Entry 8EQO (X-ray diffraction, 1.62 A resolution); this record covers chain A.

[Chain A]
Protein: Thiol:disulfide interchange protein DsbA
Source organism: Escherichia coli K-12
UniProt: P0AEG4 (DSBA_ECOLI); residues 1-189 here correspond to UniProt positions 20-208 (UniProt number = residue number + 19)
Chain sequence (189 residues; row label = number of the first residue in the row):
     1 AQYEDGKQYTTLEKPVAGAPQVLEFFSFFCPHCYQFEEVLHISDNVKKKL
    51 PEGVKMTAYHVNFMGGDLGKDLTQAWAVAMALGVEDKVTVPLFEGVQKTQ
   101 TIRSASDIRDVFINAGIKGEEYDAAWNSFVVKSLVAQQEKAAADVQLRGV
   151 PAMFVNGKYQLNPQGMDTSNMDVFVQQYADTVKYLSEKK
Disordered / not traced: 189
Cystine bridges: Cys30-Cys33
Differences from the reference sequence: engineered mutation Ala58 (Lys77 in P0AEG4)
Reported in the primary citation:
  - mutagenesis - K58A (1.9-fold): decreased catalytic activity
  - catalytic residues: Glu24, Cys33, Glu37 (proposed by the authors, not directly observed)
  - catalytic residues: Cys30 (citing earlier work)

[In short]
From the paper: catalytic residues Glu24, Cys33 and Glu37 among others; K58A reduces catalytic activity.
Chain A is Thiol:disulfide interchange protein DsbA (Escherichia coli K-12); the structure, Crystal structure
of E.coli DsbA mutant K58A, was determined by X-ray diffraction (same publication as 8EOC, 8EQP, 8EQQ and
8EQR).
